PDB entry 6MDO | electron microscopy, 3.90 A resolution | chains B and H of the 7 polymer chains in the assembly

# Chain B
Molecule: Vesicle-fusing ATPase
Source organism: Cricetulus griseus
Notes: EC 3.6.4.6
UniProtKB: P18708 (NSF_CRIGR); residue numbers follow UniProt; this construct covers 1-723
Sequence (768 residues; each row starts with the number of its first residue; numbers below 1 keep their minus sign (Met-23 is residue -23)):
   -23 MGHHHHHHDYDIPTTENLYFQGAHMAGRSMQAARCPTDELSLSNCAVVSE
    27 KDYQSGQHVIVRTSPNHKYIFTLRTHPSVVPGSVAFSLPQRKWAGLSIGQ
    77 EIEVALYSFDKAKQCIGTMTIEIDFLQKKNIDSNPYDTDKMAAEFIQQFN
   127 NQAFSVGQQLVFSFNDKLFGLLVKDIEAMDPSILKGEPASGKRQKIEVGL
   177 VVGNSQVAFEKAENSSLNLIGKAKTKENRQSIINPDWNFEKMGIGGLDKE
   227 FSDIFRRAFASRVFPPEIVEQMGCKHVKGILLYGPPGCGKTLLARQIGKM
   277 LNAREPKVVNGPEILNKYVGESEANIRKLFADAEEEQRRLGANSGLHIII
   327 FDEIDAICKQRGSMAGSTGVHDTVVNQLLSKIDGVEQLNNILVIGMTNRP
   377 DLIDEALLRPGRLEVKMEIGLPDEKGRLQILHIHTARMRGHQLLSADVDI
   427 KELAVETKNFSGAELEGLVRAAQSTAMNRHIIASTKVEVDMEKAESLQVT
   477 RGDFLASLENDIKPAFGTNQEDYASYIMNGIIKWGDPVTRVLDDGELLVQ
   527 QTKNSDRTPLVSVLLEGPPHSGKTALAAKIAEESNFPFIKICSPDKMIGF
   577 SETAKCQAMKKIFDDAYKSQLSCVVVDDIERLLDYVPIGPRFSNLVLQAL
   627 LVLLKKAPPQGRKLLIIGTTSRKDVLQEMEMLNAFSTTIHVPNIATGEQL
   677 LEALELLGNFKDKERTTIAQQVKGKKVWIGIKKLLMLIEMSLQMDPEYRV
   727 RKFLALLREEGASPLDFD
Unresolved in the structure: -23 to 205, 461-474, 739-744
Construct notes: initiating methionine (-23); expression tag (-22 to 0, 724-744); conflict Ile458 (Lys in P18708)
Small-molecule neighbours:
  - ATP (adenosine-5'-triphosphate), molecule 1: Gly219, Ile220, Gly221, Pro261, Pro262, Gly263, Cys264, Gly265, Lys266, Thr267, Leu268, Glu329, Asn374, Ile406, His410, Gly438, Ala439, Glu442
  - ATP, molecule 2: Lys251, Asp359, Arg385, Arg388
  - ATP, molecule 3: Asn505, Gly506, Ile507, Ile508, Trp510, Val514, Pro545, His546, Ser547, Gly548, Lys549, Thr550, Ala551, Asp604, Ile707, Lys708
Curated features (UniProtKB/Swiss-Prot):
  - binding site (ATP): Asn505 to Trp510, Pro545 to Leu552
  - binding site (Mg(2+)): Thr550
  - modified residue: Lys105 (N6-acetyllysine), Ser207 (Phosphoserine), Tyr259 (Phosphotyrosine), Ser569 (Phosphoserine)
From the paper describing this entry:
  - mutagenesis - Y294A, Y294L: decreased catalytic activity on SNARE complex
  - mutagenesis - Y294A (31 +/- 5 ATP min-1), Y294L (26 +/- 2 ATP min-1): unchanged catalytic activity on ATP
  - binding site for ATP: Lys266, Arg385, Arg388
  - conformationally variable residues (side-chain flip): Tyr294

# Chain H
Molecule: Synaptosomal-associated protein 25
Source organism: Rattus norvegicus
UniProtKB: P60881 (SNP25_RAT), isoform P60881-2; numbering as in UniProt (aligned over 1-204)
Sequence (207 residues; numbered -2 to 204; the number before each row is that of its first residue; numbers below 1 keep their minus sign (Met-2 is residue -2)):
    -2 MASMAEDADMRNELEEMQRRADQLADESLESTRRMLQLVEESKDAGIRTL
    48 VMLDEQGEQLDRVEEGMNHINQDMKEAEKNLKDLGKCCGLFICPCNKLKS
    98 SDAYKKAWGNNQDGVVASQPARVVDEREQMAISGGFIRRVTNDARENEMD
   148 ENLEQVSGIIGNLRHMALDMGNEIDTQNRQIDRIMEKADSNKTRIDEANQ
   198 RATKMLG
Unresolved in the structure: -2 to 0, 18-204
Construct notes: initiating methionine (-2); expression tag (-1 to 0)
Curated features (UniProtKB/Swiss-Prot):
  - region: Gly111 to Val120 (Interaction with ZDHHC13 and ZDHHC17)
  - site ((Microbial infection) Cleavage): Arg180, Ile181, Gln197, Arg198
  - modified residue: Thr138 (Phosphothreonine), Ser154 (Phosphoserine), Ser187 (Phosphoserine)
  - lipidation (S-palmitoyl cysteine): Cys85, Cys90, Cys92
  - mutagenesis: Val113 (V113A: Inhibits interaction with ZDHHC13 and ZDHHC17), Gln116 (Q116A: Inhibits interaction with ZDHHC13 and ZDHHC17), Pro117 (P117A: Inhibits interaction with ZDHHC13 and ZDHHC17)

# Interface between chain B and chain H
Contacting residue pairs (7; chain B residue first):
  Lys293(B) - Ala5(H)
  Lys293(B) - Asp6(H)
  Lys293(B) - Met7(H)  hydrogen bond
  Tyr294(B) - Met7(H)
  Tyr294(B) - Asn9(H)
  Val295(B) - Met7(H)  hydrogen bond (backbone-backbone)
  His347(B) - Asp6(H)  salt bridge
Also at the interface, not in a pair above, chain B (5 interface residues in all): Asn292
Also at the interface, not in a pair above, chain H (5 interface residues in all): Arg8
From the paper, about this interface:
  - interface residues, chain B: Tyr294(B)

# Overview
Chain B and chain H each contribute 5 residues to their interface; the contacts include 2 hydrogen bonds and 1
salt bridge. Polar pairs include His347(B)-Asp6(H), Lys293(B)-Met7(H) and Val295(B)-Met7(H). From the paper: a
binding site for ATP at Lys266(B), Arg385(B) and Arg388(B); Y294A and Y294L of chain B reduce catalytic
activity on SNARE complex.
Here chain B is Vesicle-fusing ATPase (Cricetulus griseus) and chain H is Synaptosomal-associated protein 25
(Rattus norvegicus). Entry 6MDO (The D1 and D2 domain rings of NSF engaging the SNAP-25 N-terminus within the
20S supercomplex ...) was determined by electron microscopy together with 6MDM, 6MDN and 6MDP from the same
study.
